PDB entry 6WIZ | X-ray diffraction, 4.20 A resolution (low resolution: residue-level contacts below are approximate; hydrogen-bond / salt-bridge calls are withheld) | chains B and L of the 4 polymer chains in the assembly

[Chain B]
Molecule: Hemagglutinin HA2
Source organism: Influenza A virus
Chain sequence (174 residues; row label = number of the first residue in the row):
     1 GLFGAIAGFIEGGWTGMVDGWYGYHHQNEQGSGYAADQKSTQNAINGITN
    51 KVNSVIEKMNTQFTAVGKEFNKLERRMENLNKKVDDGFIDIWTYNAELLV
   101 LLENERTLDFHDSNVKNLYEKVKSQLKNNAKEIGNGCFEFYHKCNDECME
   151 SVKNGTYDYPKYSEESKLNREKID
Not modelled in the structure: 174
Disulfide bonds: Cys-144/Cys-148

[Chain L]
Molecule: Fab 54-1G05 light chain
Source organism: Homo sapiens
Notes: antibody fragment or engineered binder
Chain sequence (217 residues; numbered 1 to 214 plus 3 insertion-coded residues; the number before each row is that of its first residue; a row labelled like 95A-95B holds insertion residues (95A, then the next letters in order)):
     1 EIVLTQSPGTLSLSPGERVTLSCRASQTVY
   30A N
    31 SYLAWYQQKPGQAPTLLIYGTSTRATGVPDRFSGSGSGTVFTLTISRLEP
    81 EDFAVYFCQQYSTSP
95A-95B RA
    96 LTFGGGTKVEIKRTVAAPSVFIFPPSDEQLKSGTASVVCLLNNFYPREAK
   146 VQWKVDNALQSGNSQESVTEQDSKDSTYSLSSTLTLSKADYEKHKVYACE
   196 VTHQGLSSPVTKSFNRGEC
Not modelled in the structure: 214
Disulfide bonds: Cys-23/Cys-88, Cys-134/Cys-194

[Chain B / chain L interface]
Residue-residue contacts - 23 pairs, chain B then chain L:
  Asp-19(B) with Tyr-32(L); Tyr-91(L); Thr-93(L); Arg-95A(L)
  Gly-20(B) with Tyr-32(L)
  Tyr-34(B) with Arg-95A(L)
  Ala-35(B) with Thr-93(L)
  Ala-36(B) with Thr-93(L); Ser-94(L)
  Gln-38(B) with Tyr-30(L); Tyr-32(L); Ser-92(L); Thr-93(L)
  Lys-39(B) with Tyr-30(L)
  Thr-41(B) with Tyr-32(L)
  Gln-42(B) with Tyr-30(L); Asn-30A(L); Ser-31(L)
  Ile-45(B) with Ser-31(L)
  Asn-46(B) with Asn-30A(L)
  Glu-150(B) with Ser-94(L); Pro-95(L)
  Lys-153(B) with Ser-94(L)
Interface residues without a listed pair, chain B (14 interface residues in all): Asp-37
From the paper, about this interface:
  - pairs named by the authors: Asn-46(B)/Asn-30A(L) (hydrogen bond)
  - epitope / paratope residues, chain B: Asn-46(B)
  - epitope / paratope residues, chain L: Tyr-32(L)

[In short]
14 residues of chain B and 10 residues of chain L are in contact. The authors report a hydrogen bond between
Asn-46(B) and Asn-30A(L). The paper reports epitope/paratope residues Asn-46(B) and Tyr-32(L).
Chain B is Hemagglutinin HA2 (Influenza A virus) and chain L is Fab 54-1G05 light chain (Homo sapiens); the
structure, Crystal structure of Fab 54-1G05 bound to H1 influenza hemagglutinin, was determined by X-ray
diffraction together with 6WJ0 and 6WJ1 from the same study.
